PDB entry 5ZUP | X-ray diffraction, 2.90 A resolution | chains C and F of the 6 polymer chains in the assembly

== Chain C ==
Protein: Double-stranded RNA-specific adenosine deaminase
Organism: Homo sapiens
Notes: EC 3.5.4.37
UniProtKB: P55265 (DSRAD_HUMAN); numbering as in UniProt (aligned over 140-202)
Chain sequence (67 residues; row label = number of the first residue in the row; note: 140 numbers in that range are skipped by the numbering (no residue carries them; nothing is unmodelled there); numbers below 1 keep their minus sign (Gly-4 is residue -4)):
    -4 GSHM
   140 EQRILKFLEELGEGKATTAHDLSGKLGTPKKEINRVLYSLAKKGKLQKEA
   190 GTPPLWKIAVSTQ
Unresolved in the structure: -4
Sequence notes: expression tag (-4 to -1)
Curated features (UniProtKB/Swiss-Prot):
  - natural variant: Pro193 (P193A: In AGS6)

== Chain F ==
Molecule: 17-nt DNA strand
Sequence (17 nucleotides; numbered 18 to 34; the number before each row is that of its first residue):
    18 ACGGTTTATCGCGCGCG

== Chain C / chain F interface ==
Residue-residue contacts (15; chain C residue first):
  Lys169(C) - DG32(F)  salt bridge to the phosphate
  Lys170(C) - DG32(F)  phosphate contact
  Lys170(C) - DC33(F)  phosphate contact
  Asn173(C) - DC31(F)  phosphate contact
  Asn173(C) - DG32(F)  hydrogen bond to the phosphate
  Arg174(C) - DG32(F)  phosphate contact
  Arg174(C) - DC33(F)  phosphate contact
  Tyr177(C) - DG30(F)  phosphate contact
  Tyr177(C) - DC31(F)  hydrogen bond to the phosphate
  Tyr177(C) - DG32(F)  base contact
  Thr191(C) - DC29(F)  sugar contact
  Thr191(C) - DG30(F)  phosphate contact
  Pro192(C) - DG30(F)  phosphate contact
  Pro193(C) - DG30(F)  phosphate contact
  Pro193(C) - DC31(F)  phosphate contact
Also at the interface, not in a pair above, chain F (6 interface residues in all): DG34

== In short ==
8 residues of chain C and 6 residues of chain F are in contact; the contacts include 2 hydrogen bonds and 1
salt bridge. Polar pairs include Asn173(C)-DG32(F), Tyr177(C)-DC31(F) and Lys169(C)-DG32(F).
Chain C is Double-stranded RNA-specific adenosine deaminase (Homo sapiens) and chain F is a 17-nt DNA strand;
the structure, Crystal Structure of BZ junction in diverse sequence, was determined by X-ray diffraction,
deposited together with 5ZU1 and 5ZUO.
